Entry 7D48 (X-ray diffraction, 2.15 A resolution); this record covers chain A.

Chain A:
Molecule: Cyclic AMP-AMP-GMP synthase
Organism: Enterobacter cloacae
Notes: EC 2.7.7.-
UniProtKB: P0DSP4 (CDND2_ENTCL); numbering as in UniProt (aligned over 1-381)
Chain sequence (389 residues; row label = number of the first residue in the row):
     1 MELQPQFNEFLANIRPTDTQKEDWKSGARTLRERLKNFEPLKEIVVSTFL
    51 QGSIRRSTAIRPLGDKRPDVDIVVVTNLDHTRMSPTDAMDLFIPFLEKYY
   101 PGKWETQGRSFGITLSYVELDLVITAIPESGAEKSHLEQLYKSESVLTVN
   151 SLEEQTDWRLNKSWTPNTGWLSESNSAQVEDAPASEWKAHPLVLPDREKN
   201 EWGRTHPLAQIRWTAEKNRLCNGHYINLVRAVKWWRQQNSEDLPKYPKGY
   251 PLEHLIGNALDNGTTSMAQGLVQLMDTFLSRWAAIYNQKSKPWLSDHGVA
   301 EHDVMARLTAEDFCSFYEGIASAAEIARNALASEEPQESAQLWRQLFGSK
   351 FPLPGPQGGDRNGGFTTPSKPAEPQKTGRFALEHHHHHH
Not modelled in the structure: 356-389
Differences from the reference sequence: expression tag (382-389)
Ion coordination: Na+: Asn258, Leu260
Curated features (UniProtKB/Swiss-Prot):
  - active site: Asp69, Asp71, Asp121
  - binding site (ATP): Gln51, Ser53, Arg56, Asp69, Asp71, Arg109, Asp196, Arg197, Arg204, Thr205, Gln210, Lys233, Tyr250, Val304, Arg307
  - binding site (Mg(2+)): Asp69, Asp71, Asp121, Asp196, Asn258, Leu260
  - site: Gln51 (Important for GTP discrimination)
From the paper describing this entry:
  - catalytic residues: Asp69, Asp71, Asp121
  - Na+ coordination: Asn258, Leu260
  - mutagenesis - D69A, D69K/D71K: decreased catalytic activity
  - mutagenesis - D69K: abolished catalytic activity
  - specificity-determining residues: Asp296 (proposed by the authors, not directly observed)

In short:
The Na+ site is built by Asn258 and Leu260. From UniProt: 3 active-site residues, 15 ATP-binding residues and
6 Mg2+-binding residues. From the paper: catalytic residues Asp69, Asp71 and Asp121; D69A and D69K/D71K reduce
catalytic activity.
Chain A is Cyclic AMP-AMP-GMP synthase (Enterobacter cloacae); the structure, apo-form cyclic trinucleotide
synthase CdnD, was determined by X-ray diffraction, deposited together with 7D4J, 7D4O, 7D4S and 7D4U.
